Entry 2QD1 (X-ray diffraction, 2.20 A resolution); this record covers chain A.

== Chain A ==
Molecule: Ferrochelatase
From: Homo sapiens
Notes: EC 4.99.1.1
Reference sequence: P22830 (HEMH_HUMAN); residue numbers follow UniProt; this construct covers 65-423
Chain sequence (359 residues; numbered 65 to 423; the number before each row is that of its first residue):
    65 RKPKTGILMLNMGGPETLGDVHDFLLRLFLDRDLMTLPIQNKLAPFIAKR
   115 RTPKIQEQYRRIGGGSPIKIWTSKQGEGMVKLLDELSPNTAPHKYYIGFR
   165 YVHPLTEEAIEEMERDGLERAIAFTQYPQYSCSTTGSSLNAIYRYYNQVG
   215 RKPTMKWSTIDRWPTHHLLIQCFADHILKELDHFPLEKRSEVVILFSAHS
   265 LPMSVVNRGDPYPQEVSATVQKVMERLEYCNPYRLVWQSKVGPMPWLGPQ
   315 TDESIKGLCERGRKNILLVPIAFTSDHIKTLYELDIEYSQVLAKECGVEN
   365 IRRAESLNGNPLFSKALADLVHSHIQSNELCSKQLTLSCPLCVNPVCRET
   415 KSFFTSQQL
Differences from the reference sequence: engineered mutation K343 (Glu in P22830)
UniProt features mapped onto this chain:
  - active site: H230, D383
  - binding site (protoporphyrin IX): R115, Y123, S130
  - binding site ([2Fe-2S] cluster): C196, C403, C406, C411
  - modified residue: K138 (N6-succinyllysine), K415 (N6-acetyllysine)
  - natural variant: I71 (I71K: In EPP1), Q139 (Q139L: In EPP1), S151 (S151P: In EPP1), E178 (E178K: In EPP1), L182 (L182R: In EPP1), I186 (I186T: In EPP1), Y191 (Y191H: In EPP1), P192 (P192T: In EPP1), C236 (C236Y: In EPP1), F260 (F260L: In EPP1), S264 (S264L: In EPP1), M267 (M267I: In EPP1), 9 further natural variant entries in UniProt
  - mutagenesis: F110 (F110A: Increases activity inhibition upon interaction with PGRMC1), C196 (C196S: Loss of activity), C360 (C360S: No loss of activity), C395 (C395S: No loss of activity), C403 (C403D/H: Loss of activity), C406 (C406D/H/S: Loss of activity), C411 (C411H/S: Loss of activity), F417 (F417L: Decreased activity; F417Y/W: Greatly reduced activity)
Disulfides: C323-C360
Ligand contacts:
  - 2Fe-2S cluster (FES): C196, R272, S402, C403, C406, N408, C411
  - protoporphyrin IX (PP9): N75, M76, G77, G78, F88, L89, L92, F93, L98, M99, R115, I119, Y123, S130, I132, Y191, S197, T198, H263, S264, L265, P266, Y276, V305, W310, A336, F337, H341, I342, K343
Reported in the primary citation:
  - binding site for protoporphyrin IX: L92, L98, R114, R115, Y123, S130, T198, H263, Y276, V305, W310
  - catalytic residues: H263 (proposed by the authors, not directly observed)
  - mutagenesis - R115L: decreased catalytic activity on porphyrin
  - mutagenesis - H263A, H263C: abolished catalytic activity (citing earlier work)
  - mutagenesis - F110A: decreased catalytic activity

== Summary ==
Bound to chain A: 2Fe-2S cluster and protoporphyrin IX. UniProt lists active-site residues H230 and D383, 3
protoporphyrin IX-binding residues, 4 [2Fe-2S] cluster-binding residues and 8 mutagenesis sites. From the
paper: the catalytic residue H263; H263A and H263C abolish catalytic activity; 4 substitutions were tested in
all.
Chain A is Ferrochelatase (Homo sapiens); the structure, 2.2 Angstrom Structure of the human ferrochelatase
variant E343K with substrate bound, was determined by X-ray diffraction (same publication as 2QD2, 2QD3, 2QD4
and 2QD5).
